Entry 8S82 (electron microscopy, 2.92 A resolution); this record covers chains K and D of the 4 polymer chains in the assembly.

[Chain K]
Protein: ATP-dependent DNA helicase II subunit 1
Organism: Saccharomyces cerevisiae
UniProtKB: P32807 (KU70_YEAST); residues -26 to 575 here correspond to UniProt positions 1-602 (UniProt number = residue number + 27)
Amino-acid sequence (602 residues; numbered -26 to 575; the number before each row is that of its first residue; numbers below 1 keep their minus sign (Met-26 is residue -26)):
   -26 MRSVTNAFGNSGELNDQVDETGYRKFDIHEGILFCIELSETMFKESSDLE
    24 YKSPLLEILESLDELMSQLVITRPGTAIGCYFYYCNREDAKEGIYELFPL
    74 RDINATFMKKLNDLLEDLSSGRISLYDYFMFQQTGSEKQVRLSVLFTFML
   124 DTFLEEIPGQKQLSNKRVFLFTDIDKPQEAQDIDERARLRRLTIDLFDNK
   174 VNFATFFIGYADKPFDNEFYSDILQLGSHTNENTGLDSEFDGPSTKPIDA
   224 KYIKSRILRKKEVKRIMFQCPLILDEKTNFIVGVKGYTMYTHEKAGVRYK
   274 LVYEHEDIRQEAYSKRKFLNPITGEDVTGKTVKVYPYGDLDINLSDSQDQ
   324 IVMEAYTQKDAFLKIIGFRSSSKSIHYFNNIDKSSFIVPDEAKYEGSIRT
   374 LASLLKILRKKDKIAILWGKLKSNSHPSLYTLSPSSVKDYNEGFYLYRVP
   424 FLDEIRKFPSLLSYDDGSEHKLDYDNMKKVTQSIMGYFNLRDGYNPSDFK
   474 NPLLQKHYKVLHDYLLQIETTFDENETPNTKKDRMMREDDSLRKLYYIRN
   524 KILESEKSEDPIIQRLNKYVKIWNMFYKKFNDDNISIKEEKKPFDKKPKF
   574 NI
Disordered / not traced: -26 to 0, 558-575
Curated features (UniProtKB/Swiss-Prot):
  - modified residue (Phosphoserine): Ser343, Ser344, Ser345

[Chain D]
Molecule: 21-nt DNA strand
Sequence (21 nucleotides; numbered 1 to 21; the number before each row is that of its first residue):
     1 GTGGTGTGTGGGTGTGTGTGT

[Chain K / chain D interface]
Residue-residue contacts (18; chain K residue first):
  Ile1(K) with DG20(D), base contact
  Lys173(K) with DT21(D), phosphate contact
  Arg238(K) with DT19(D), base contact
  Ile239(K) with DT19(D), sugar contact
  Gln242(K) with DT19(D), phosphate contact; DG20(D), phosphate contact
  Tyr272(K) with DG14(D), hydrogen bond to the phosphate
  Ser287(K) with DG14(D), sugar contact; DT15(D), phosphate contact
  Lys288(K) with DT15(D), phosphate contact; DG16(D), salt bridge to the phosphate
  Arg289(K) with DG14(D), phosphate contact; DT15(D), phosphate contact
  Lys395(K) with DG18(D), hydrogen bond to the phosphate; DT19(D), hydrogen bond to the phosphate
  Asn397(K) with DT17(D), sugar contact; DG18(D), sugar contact
  Arg429(K) with DG10(D), salt bridge to the phosphate
Also at the interface, not in a pair above, chain K (14 interface residues in all): Met240, Lys366
Also at the interface, not in a pair above, chain D (10 interface residues in all): DT9

[In short]
Chain K and chain D form an interface of 14 and 10 residues respectively; the contacts include 3 hydrogen
bonds and 2 salt bridges. Among the polar pairs are Tyr272(K)-DG14(D), Lys395(K)-DG18(D) and
Lys395(K)-DT19(D).
Here chain K is ATP-dependent DNA helicase II subunit 1 (Saccharomyces cerevisiae) and chain D is a 21-nt DNA
strand. Entry 8S82 (Restriction on Ku Inward Translocation Caps Telomere Ends) was determined by electron
microscopy (same publication as 8S8P).
